Entry 2JEG (X-ray diffraction, 2.38 A resolution); this record covers chains A and T of the 3 polymer chains in the assembly.

[Chain A]
Name: DNA polymerase IV
From: Sulfolobus solfataricus
Notes: EC 2.7.7.7
UniProt: Q97W02 (DPO42_SULSO); residues 1-352 here = UniProt positions 1-352
Sequence (358 residues; numbered -5 to 352; the number before each row is that of its first residue; numbers below 1 keep their minus sign (His-5 is residue -5)):
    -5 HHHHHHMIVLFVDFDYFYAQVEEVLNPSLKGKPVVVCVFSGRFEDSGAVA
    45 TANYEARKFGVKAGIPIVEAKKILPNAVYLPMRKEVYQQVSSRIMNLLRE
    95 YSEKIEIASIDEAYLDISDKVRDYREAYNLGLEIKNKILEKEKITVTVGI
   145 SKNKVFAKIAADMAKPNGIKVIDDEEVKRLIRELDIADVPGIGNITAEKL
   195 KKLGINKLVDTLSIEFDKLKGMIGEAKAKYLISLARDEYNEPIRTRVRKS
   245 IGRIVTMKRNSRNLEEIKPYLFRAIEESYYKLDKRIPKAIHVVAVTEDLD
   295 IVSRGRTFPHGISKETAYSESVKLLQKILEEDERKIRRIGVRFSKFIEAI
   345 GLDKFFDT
Unresolved in the structure: -5 to -1, 343-352
Metal / ion sites: Ca2+ site 1: Asp7, Asp105, Glu106 (together with 2'-deoxyguanosine-5'-triphosphate); Ca2+ site 2: Asp7, Phe8, Asp105, Lys159 (together with 2'-deoxyguanosine-5'-triphosphate); Ca2+ site 3: Ala181, Ile186
Ligand contacts: 2'-deoxyguanosine-5'-triphosphate (DGT): Asp7, Phe8, Asp9, Tyr10, Phe11, Tyr12, Val32, Val43, Ala44, Thr45, Tyr48, Arg51, Ala57, Gly58, Met76, Ile104, Asp105, Lys159
Curated features (UniProtKB/Swiss-Prot):
  - active site: Glu106
  - binding site (Mg(2+)): Asp7, Asp105
  - site: Tyr12 (Substrate discrimination)
  - mutagenesis: Asp105 to Glu106 (Loss of function), Glu342 to Thr352 (Almost complete loss of interaction with PCNA)

[Chain T]
Molecule: 18-nt DNA strand
Sequence (18 nucleotides; each row starts with the number of its first residue):
     1 TCACXGAATCCTTCCCCC
Unresolved in the structure: 1
Modified / non-standard residues: BZG (6-(benzyloxy)-9-(2-deoxy-5-O-phosphono-beta-D-erythro-pentofuranosyl)-9H-purin-2-amine) at position 5

[Interface between chain A and chain T]
Pairs across the interface (39; chain A residue first):
  Val32(A) with DC4(T), phosphate contact; BZG_5(T), sugar contact
  Ser34(A) with DC4(T), phosphate contact
  Phe37(A) with DA3(T), base contact
  Gly41(A) with DA3(T), sugar contact; DC4(T), sugar contact
  Ala42(A) with DC4(T), sugar contact
  Gly58(A) with DC4(T), base contact
  Pro60(A) with DA3(T), base contact
  Val62(A) with DA3(T), base contact
  Glu63(A) with DA3(T), hydrogen bond to the base
  Lys78(A) with DG6(T), sugar contact
  Gly218(A) with DC11(T), phosphate contact
  Glu219(A) with DC11(T), hydrogen bond to the phosphate
  Ala220(A) with DC10(T), sugar contact; DC11(T), hydrogen bond to the phosphate
  Arg242(A) with DA7(T), hydrogen bond to the phosphate; DA8(T), salt bridge to the phosphate
  Lys243(A) with DA8(T), hydrogen bond to the phosphate; DT9(T), salt bridge to the phosphate
  Ser244(A) with DA7(T), phosphate contact; DA8(T), hydrogen bond to the phosphate
  Ile245(A) with DA7(T), phosphate contact
  Gly246(A) with DA7(T), hydrogen bond to the phosphate
  Arg247(A) with BZG_5(T), phosphate contact; DG6(T), salt bridge to the phosphate
  Ile248(A) with BZG_5(T), phosphate contact; DG6(T), hydrogen bond to the phosphate
  Thr250(A) with BZG_5(T), base contact
  Lys275(A) with DA7(T), salt bridge to the phosphate
  Glu291(A) with DC2(T), phosphate contact
  Leu293(A) with DC2(T), sugar contact
  Arg331(A) with DC2(T), phosphate contact; DA3(T), hydrogen bond to the phosphate; DC4(T), salt bridge to the phosphate
  Arg332(A) with DC4(T), salt bridge to the phosphate; BZG_5(T), hydrogen bond to the phosphate
  Arg336(A) with DG6(T), sugar contact; DA7(T), salt bridge to the phosphate
Interface residues without a listed pair, chain A (33 interface residues in all): Phe33, Arg36, Lys221, Val241, Val249, Asp292

[In short]
Chain A and chain T form an interface of 33 and 10 residues respectively, with 10 hydrogen bonds and 7 salt
bridges. Among the polar pairs are Glu63(A)-DA3(T), Glu219(A)-DC11(T) and Ala220(A)-DC11(T). Bound to chain A:
2'-deoxyguanosine-5'-triphosphate.
Here chain A is DNA polymerase IV (Sulfolobus solfataricus) and chain T is an 18-nt DNA strand. Entry 2JEG
(The Molecular Basis of Selectivity of Nucleoside Triphosphate Incorporation Opposite O6-Benzylguanine by
Sulfolobus solfataricus DNA Polymerase ...) was determined by X-ray diffraction, deposited together with 2JEF,
2JEI and 2JEJ.
